4FT2 - chains B and P of the 3 polymer chains in the assembly; structure by X-ray diffraction, 3.20 A resolution.

# Chain B
Protein: DNA (cytosine-5)-methyltransferase 1
Organism: Zea mays
Notes: EC 2.1.1.37
Reference sequence: Q9AXT8 (CMT1_MAIZE); residue numbers follow UniProt; this construct covers 130-912
Amino-acid sequence (784 residues; each row starts with the number of its first residue):
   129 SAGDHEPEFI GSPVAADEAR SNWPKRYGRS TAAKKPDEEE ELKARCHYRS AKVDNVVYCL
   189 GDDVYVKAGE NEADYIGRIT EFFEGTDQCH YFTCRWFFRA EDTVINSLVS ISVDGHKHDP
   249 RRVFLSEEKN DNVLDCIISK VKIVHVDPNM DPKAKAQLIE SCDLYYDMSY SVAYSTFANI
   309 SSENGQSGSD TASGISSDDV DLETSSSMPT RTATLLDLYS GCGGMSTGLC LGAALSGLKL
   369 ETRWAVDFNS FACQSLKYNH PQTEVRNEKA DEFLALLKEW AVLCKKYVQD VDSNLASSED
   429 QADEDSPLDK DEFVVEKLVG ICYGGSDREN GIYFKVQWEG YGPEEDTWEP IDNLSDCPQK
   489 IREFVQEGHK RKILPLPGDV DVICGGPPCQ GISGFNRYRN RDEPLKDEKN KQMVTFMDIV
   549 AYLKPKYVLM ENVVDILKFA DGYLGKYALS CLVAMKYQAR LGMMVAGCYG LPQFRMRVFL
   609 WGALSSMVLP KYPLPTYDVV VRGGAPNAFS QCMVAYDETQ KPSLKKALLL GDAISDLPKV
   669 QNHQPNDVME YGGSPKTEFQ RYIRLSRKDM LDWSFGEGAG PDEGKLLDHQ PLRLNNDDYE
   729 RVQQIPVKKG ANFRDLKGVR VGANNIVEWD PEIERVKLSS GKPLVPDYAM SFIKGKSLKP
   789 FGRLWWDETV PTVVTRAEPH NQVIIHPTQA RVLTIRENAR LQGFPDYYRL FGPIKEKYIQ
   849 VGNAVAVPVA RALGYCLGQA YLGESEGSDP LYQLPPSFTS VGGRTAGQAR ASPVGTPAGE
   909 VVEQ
Not modelled in the structure: 129-133, 156-169, 308-337, 417-439, 519-533, 886-912
Differences from the reference sequence: expression tag (129)
Residues lining bound ligands: S-adenosylhomocysteine (SAH): Tyr347, Ser348, Gly349, Cys350, Gly351, Gly352, Met353, Asp375, Phe376, Asn377, Ala380, Glu396, Lys397, Ala398, Gly514, Pro516, Gln540, Glu559, Asn851, Ala852, Val853

# Chain P
Protein: H3 peptide
Notes: fragment: histone H3 peptide
Reference sequence: P68431 (H31_HUMAN); residues 1-15 here correspond to UniProt positions 16-30 (UniProt number = residue number + 15)
Amino-acid sequence (15 residues; each row starts with the number of its first residue):
     1 ARTKQTARKS TGGKA
Not modelled in the structure: 1-4, 12-15
Modified positions: Lys9 (n-dimethyl-lysine; MLY)
UniProt features mapped onto this chain:
  - modified residue (N6-(2-hydroxyisobutyryl)lysine): Lys4, Lys9
  - lipidation: Lys4 (N6-decanoyllysine)
Reported in the primary citation:
  - post-translational modification sites: Lys9, Ser10, Thr11

# Interface between chain B and chain P
Contacting residue pairs (27; chain B residue first):
  Glu440(B) - Ala7(P)
  Glu440(B) - Arg8(P)  salt bridge
  Phe441(B) - Thr6(P)
  Phe441(B) - Ala7(P)  hydrogen bond (backbone-backbone)
  Phe441(B) - Lys9(P)
  Val442(B) - Gln5(P)
  Val442(B) - Thr6(P)
  Val443(B) - Gln5(P)
  Val443(B) - Thr6(P)
  Val443(B) - Ala7(P)
  Trp466(B) - Lys9(P)
  Tyr469(B) - Lys9(P)
  Glu473(B) - Lys9(P)
  Glu477(B) - Arg8(P)
  Glu477(B) - Lys9(P)
  Glu477(B) - Ser10(P)  hydrogen bond
  Pro478(B) - Ser10(P)
  Asn481(B) - Ala7(P)
  Asn481(B) - Arg8(P)  hydrogen bond (backbone-backbone)
  Asn481(B) - Ser10(P)
  Leu482(B) - Ala7(P)  hydrophobic
  Asp484(B) - Gln5(P)
  Asp484(B) - Thr6(P)
  Asp484(B) - Ala7(P)
  Cys485(B) - Gln5(P)
  Cys485(B) - Thr6(P)  hydrogen bond (backbone-backbone)
  Cys485(B) - Ala7(P)  hydrophobic
Other interface residues (no listed pair), chain B (16 interface residues in all): Thr475, Pro486, Lys488
Interface features reported in the paper:
  - specific contacts: Trp466(B)-Lys9(P) (hydrophobic contact), Tyr469(B)-Lys9(P) (hydrophobic contact), Glu477(B)-Ser10(P) (hydrogen bond), Asn481(B)-Arg8(P) (hydrogen bond)
  - interface residues, chain P: Gln5(P), Thr6(P), Ala7(P)

# In short
The interface between chain B and chain P involves 16 residues on one side and 6 on the other, with 4 hydrogen
bonds and 1 salt bridge. Polar contacts include Glu440(B)-Arg8(P), Glu477(B)-Ser10(P) and Phe441(B)-Ala7(P).
The paper describes hydrophobic contacts between Trp466(B) and Lys9(P) and Tyr469(B) and Lys9(P); hydrogen
bonds between Glu477(B) and Ser10(P) and Asn481(B) and Arg8(P). The paper reports interface residues Gln5(P),
Thr6(P) and Ala7(P); modification sites Lys9(P), Ser10(P) and Thr11(P).
Here chain B is DNA (cytosine-5)-methyltransferase 1 (Zea mays) and chain P is H3 peptide. Entry 4FT2 (crystal
structure of Zea mays ZMET2 in complex H3(1-15)K9me2 peptide and SAH) was determined by X-ray diffraction,
deposited together with 4FSX and 4FT4.
